PDB entry 7AUC | X-ray diffraction, 1.53 A resolution | chain A

== Chain A ==
Protein: Bloom syndrome protein
Source organism: Homo sapiens
Notes: EC 3.6.4.12
Reference sequence: P54132 (BLM_HUMAN); numbering as in UniProt; present here: 636-1068, 1202-1298
Chain sequence (562 residues; row label = number of the first residue in the row; note: 126 numbers in that range are skipped by the numbering (no residue carries them; nothing is unmodelled there)):
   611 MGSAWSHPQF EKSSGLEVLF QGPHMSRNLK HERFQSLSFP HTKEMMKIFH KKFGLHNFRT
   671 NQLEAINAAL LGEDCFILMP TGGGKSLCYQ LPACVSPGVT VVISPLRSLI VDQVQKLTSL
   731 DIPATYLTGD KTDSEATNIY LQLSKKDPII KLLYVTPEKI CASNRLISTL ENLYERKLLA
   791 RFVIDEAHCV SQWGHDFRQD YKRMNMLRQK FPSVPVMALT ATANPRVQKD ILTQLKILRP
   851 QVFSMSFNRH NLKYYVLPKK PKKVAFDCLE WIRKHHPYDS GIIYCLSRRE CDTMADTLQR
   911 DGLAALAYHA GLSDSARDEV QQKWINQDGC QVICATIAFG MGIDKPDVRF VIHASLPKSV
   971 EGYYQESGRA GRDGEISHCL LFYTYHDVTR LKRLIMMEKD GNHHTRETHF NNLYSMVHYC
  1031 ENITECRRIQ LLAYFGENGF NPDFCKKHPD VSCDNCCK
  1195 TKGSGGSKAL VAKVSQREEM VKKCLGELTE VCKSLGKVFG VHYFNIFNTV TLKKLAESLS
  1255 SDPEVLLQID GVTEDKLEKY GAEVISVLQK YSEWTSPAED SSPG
Not modelled in the structure: 611-638, 740-743, 799-815, 1195-1206, 1291-1298
Construct notes: initiating methionine (611); expression tag (612-635); linker (1197-1201)
Ion coordination: Mg2+: Asp684, Leu848, Glu1287; Zn2+: Cys1036, Cys1055, Cys1063, Cys1066; Ca2+ near Glu1047 (its only coordinating residue here)
Ligand contacts: ADP (adenosine-5'-diphosphate): Phe659, Leu665, Asn667, Phe668, Arg669, Gln672, Pro690, Thr691, Gly692, Gly693, Gly694, Lys695, Ser696, Leu697, Gln723, Arg982, Asn1242, Asp1264
Curated features (UniProtKB/Swiss-Prot):
  - region: Lys870 to Lys873 (3' overhang DNA-binding), Ser897 to Arg899 (3' overhang DNA-binding), Arg1000 to Arg1003 (3' overhang DNA-binding), Lys1227 to Val1244 (Necessary for ssDNA and DNA Holliday junction binding)
  - motif: Asp795 to His798 (DEAH box)
  - binding site (ATP): Phe668 to Gln672, Gly692 to Ser696, Arg982, Asn1242
  - binding site (Zn(2+)): Cys1036, Cys1055, Cys1063, Cys1066
  - site (3' overhang DNA-binding): Arg717, Arg808, Ala920, Thr946, Lys968
  - modified residue: Lys863 (N6-acetyllysine), Ser1295 (Phosphoserine), Ser1296 (Phosphoserine)
  - natural variant: Gln672 (Q672R: In BLM), Ile841 (I841T: In BLM), Thr843 (T843I: In BLM), Cys878 (C878R: In BLM), Gly891 (G891E: In BLM), Cys901 (C901Y: In BLM), Cys1036 (C1036F: In BLM), Cys1055 (C1055S: In BLM)
  - mutagenesis: His666 (H666A: Reduced intramolecular association between both the helicase ATP-binding domain and the helicase C-terminal domain with the HRDC domain. No change in forked duplex DNA helicase activity ...), Ser729 (S729A: Reduced intramolecular interaction between both the helicase ATP-binding domain and the helicase C-terminal domain with the HRDC domain. No change in forked duplex DNA helicase activity ...), Lys1227 (K1227E: Reduced ssDNA binding. No change in DNA Holliday junction binding), Tyr1237 (Y1237A: No change in ssDNA binding. Increased DNA Holliday junction binding), Asn1239 (N1239D: Reduced ssDNA binding. No change in DNA Holliday junction binding), Thr1243 (T1243A: No change in ssDNA binding. Decreased DNA Holliday junction binding), Val1244 (V1244A: Reduced ssDNA binding. Increased DNA Holliday junction binding), Lys1270 (K1270V: Reduced intramolecular interaction between both the helicase ATP-binding domain and the helicase C-terminal domain with the HRDC domain)
  - cross-link: Lys1207 (Glycyl lysine isopeptide (Lys-Gly) (interchain with G-Cter in SUMO2))
What the authors report for this chain:
  - contacts within the chain: Pro956-Phe1238

== Summary ==
Bound to chain A: ADP. Asp684, Leu848 and Glu1287 form the Mg2+ site. The Zn2+ site is built by Cys1036,
Cys1055, Cys1063 and Cys1066. Curated annotation (UniProt) lists 12 ATP-binding residues, 4 Zn2+-binding
residues and 8 mutagenesis sites. From the paper: contacts within the chain involving Phe1238 and Pro956.
Chain A is Bloom syndrome protein (Homo sapiens); the structure, Crystal structure of an engineered helicase
domain construct for human Bloom syndrome protein (BLM), was determined by X-ray diffraction.
